PDB entry 3I29 | X-ray diffraction, 2.40 A resolution | chains A and B

== Chain A ==
Name: Cationic trypsin
Organism: Bos taurus
Notes: EC 3.4.21.4
UniProt: P00760 (TRY1_BOVIN); the construct lacks a stretch of the UniProt sequence and is renumbered around it, so the offset changes along the chain: 16-34 = UniProt 24-42; 37-67 = UniProt 43-73; 69-125 = UniProt 74-130; 127-130 = UniProt 131-134; 5 more segments
Amino-acid sequence (223 residues; each row starts with the number of its first residue; note: 10 numbers in that range are skipped by the numbering (no residue carries them; nothing is unmodelled there)):
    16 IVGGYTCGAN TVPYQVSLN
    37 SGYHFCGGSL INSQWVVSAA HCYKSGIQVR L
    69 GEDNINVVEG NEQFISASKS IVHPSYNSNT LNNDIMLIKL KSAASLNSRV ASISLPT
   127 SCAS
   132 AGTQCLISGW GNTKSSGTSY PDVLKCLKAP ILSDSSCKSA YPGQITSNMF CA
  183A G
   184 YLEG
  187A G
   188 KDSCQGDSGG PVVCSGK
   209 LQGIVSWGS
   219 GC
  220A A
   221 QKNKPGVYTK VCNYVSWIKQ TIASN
Curated features (UniProtKB/Swiss-Prot):
  - active site (Charge relay system): His57, Asp102, Ser195
  - binding site (Ca(2+)): Glu70, Asn72, Val75, Glu80
  - binding site (substrate): Asp189, Ser190, Gln192, Gly193, Ser195
Disulfide bonds: Cys22-Cys157, Cys42-Cys58, Cys128-Cys232, Cys136-Cys201, Cys168-Cys182, Cys191-Cys220
Bound ions: Ca2+: Glu70, Asn72, Val75, Glu80

== Chain B ==
Name: Chymotrypsin inhibitor 3
Organism: Psophocarpus tetragonolobus
UniProt: P10822 (ICW3_PSOTE); residues 1-183 here correspond to UniProt positions 25-207 (UniProt number = residue number + 24)
Amino-acid sequence (187 residues; numbered -3 to 183; the number before each row is that of its first residue; numbers below 1 keep their minus sign (Gly-3 is residue -3)):
    -3 GSHMDDDLVD AEGNLVENGG TYYLLPHIWA HGGGIETAKT GNEPCPLTVV RSPNEVSKGE
    57 PIRISSQYRS LFIPRGSLVA LGFANPPSCA ASPWWTVVDS PQGPAVKLSQ QKLPEKDILV
   117 FKFEKVSHSN IHVYKLLYCQ HDEEDVKCDQ YIGIHRDRNG NRRLVVTEEN PLELVLLKAK
   177 SETASSH
Not modelled in the structure: -3 to 0, 176-183
Differences from the reference sequence: expression tag (-3 to 0); engineered mutation Tyr64 (Phe88 in P10822), Arg65 (Leu89 in P10822)
Disulfide bonds: Cys41-Cys85, Cys135-Cys144

== Chain A / chain B interface ==
Contacting residue pairs (52):
  Ser37(A) - Asp1(B)
  Tyr39(A) - Leu11(B)
  Tyr39(A) - Phe68(B)  hydrophobic
  His40(A) - Leu67(B)
  His57(A) - Tyr64(B)
  His57(A) - Ser66(B)
  His57(A) - Pro70(B)
  Tyr59(A) - Arg71(B)  hydrogen bond (backbone-side chain)
  Lys60(A) - Asp1(B)
  Lys60(A) - Asp2(B)  salt bridge
  Lys60(A) - Arg71(B)
  Ser61(A) - Asp1(B)
  Tyr94(A) - Tyr64(B)  hydrogen bond
  Asn95(A) - Tyr64(B)
  Ser96(A) - Tyr64(B)  hydrogen bond (backbone-side chain)
  Ser96(A) - Gly72(B)  hydrogen bond (side chain-backbone)
  Asn97(A) - Gly72(B)
  Asn97(A) - Leu74(B)
  Asn97(A) - Lys118(B)  hydrogen bond
  Asn97(A) - Val142(B)  hydrogen bond (side chain-backbone)
  Leu99(A) - Gln63(B)
  Leu99(A) - Tyr64(B)
  Asp102(A) - Tyr64(B)
  Tyr151(A) - Glu13(B)  hydrogen bond
  Tyr151(A) - Leu67(B)  hydrophobic
  Gly174(A) - Glu140(B)
  Gln175(A) - Glu111(B)
  Asp189(A) - Arg65(B)  salt bridge
  Ser190(A) - Arg65(B)  hydrogen bond (backbone-side chain)
  Cys191(A) - Arg65(B)
  Gln192(A) - Asn14(B)
  Gln192(A) - Arg65(B)
  Gln192(A) - Ser66(B)
  Gly193(A) - Arg65(B)  hydrogen bond (backbone-backbone)
  Gly193(A) - Ser66(B)
  Gly193(A) - Leu67(B)
  Asp194(A) - Arg65(B)  hydrogen bond (backbone-backbone)
  Ser195(A) - Arg65(B)  hydrogen bond (side chain-backbone)
  Ser195(A) - Ser66(B)  hydrogen bond (side chain-backbone)
  Ser214(A) - Tyr64(B)
  Ser214(A) - Arg65(B)  hydrogen bond (backbone-backbone)
  Trp215(A) - Gln63(B)
  Trp215(A) - Tyr64(B)
  Trp215(A) - Arg65(B)
  Gly216(A) - Gln63(B)  hydrogen bond (backbone-backbone)
  Gly216(A) - Arg65(B)
  Ser217(A) - Gln63(B)  hydrogen bond
  Ser217(A) - Glu111(B)  hydrogen bond
  Gly219(A) - Arg65(B)  hydrogen bond (backbone-side chain)
  Cys220(A) - Arg65(B)
  Lys224(A) - Glu111(B)  salt bridge
  Gly226(A) - Arg65(B)
Also at the interface, not in a pair above, chain A (38 interface residues in all): Phe41, Thr98, Thr149, Tyr172, Val213, Pro225, Tyr228
Also at the interface, not in a pair above, chain B (22 interface residues in all): Ser73, Leu115, Asp141

== Overview ==
38 residues of chain A and 22 residues of chain B are in contact, with 17 hydrogen bonds and 3 salt bridges.
Among the polar pairs are Lys60(A)-Asp2(B), Asp189(A)-Arg65(B) and Lys224(A)-Glu111(B).
Here chain A is Cationic trypsin (Bos taurus) and chain B is Chymotrypsin inhibitor 3 (Psophocarpus
tetragonolobus). Entry 3I29 (Crystal structure of a binary complex between an mutant trypsin inhibitor with
bovine trypsin) was determined by X-ray diffraction together with 3VEQ and 3QYD from the same study.
